Entry 8R04 (X-ray diffraction, 2.10 A resolution); this record covers chains C and D of the 14 polymer chains in the assembly.

Chain C (and D):
Protein: ATP-dependent Clp protease proteolytic subunit
From: Aquifex aeolicus
Notes: EC 3.4.21.92; chain D of this document is another copy of the same molecule, construct and numbering; everything in this record applies to it too
UniProtKB: O67357 (CLPP_AQUAE); numbering as in UniProt (aligned over 2-201)
Amino-acid sequence (202 residues; numbered 0 to 201; the number before each row is that of its first residue; numbering starts at 0):
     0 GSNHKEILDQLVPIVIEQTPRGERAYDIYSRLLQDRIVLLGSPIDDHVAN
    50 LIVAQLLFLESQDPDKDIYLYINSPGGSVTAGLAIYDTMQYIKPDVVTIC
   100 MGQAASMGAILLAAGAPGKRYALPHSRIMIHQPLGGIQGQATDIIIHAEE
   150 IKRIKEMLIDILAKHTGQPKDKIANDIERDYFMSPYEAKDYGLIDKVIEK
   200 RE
Not modelled in the structure: 0-10, 15-24, 200-201
Glycans and other covalent adducts: Cystargolide A (bound) (VSZ) linked to Ser105
Differences from the reference sequence: expression tag (0-1)
Ligand contacts: Cystargolide A (bound) (VSZ): Pro74, Gly75, Gly76, Ser77, Val78, Met106, His130, Pro132, Leu133, Gly134, Ile150, Ile153
Swiss-Prot annotation at these positions:
  - active site: Ser105 (Nucleophile), His130

How chain C and chain D interact:
Pairs across the interface - 51 pairs, chain C then chain D:
  Tyr25(C) with Val14(D)
  Asp26(C) with Ile13(D)
  Ser29(C) with Pro12(D); Ile13(D), hydrogen bond (side chain-backbone)
  Leu32(C) with Ile27(D), hydrophobic
  Asp45(C) with Gly40(D); Asn72(D), hydrogen bond
  Asn49(C) with Tyr28(D); Leu38(D); Gly40(D), hydrogen bond (side chain-backbone); Met100(D)
  Leu50(C) with Pro12(D); Tyr28(D)
  Val52(C) with Met100(D), hydrophobic
  Ala53(C) with Ile27(D), hydrophobic; Tyr28(D), hydrophobic; Leu31(D), hydrophobic
  Leu56(C) with Tyr70(D)
  Phe57(C) with Val14(D), hydrophobic; Ile27(D), hydrophobic; Arg30(D); Leu31(D)
  Ser60(C) with Arg30(D); Asp34(D)
  Gln61(C) with Arg30(D)
  Thr79(C) with Gly101(D); Gln102(D); Arg126(D)
  Leu82(C) with His124(D)
  Ala83(C) with Met100(D); Gly101(D)
  Tyr85(C) with His124(D)
  Asp86(C) with Leu122(D); Pro123(D); His124(D), salt bridge; Ser125(D)
  Tyr90(C) with Glu198(D); Lys199(D)
  Gln139(C) with Arg178(D), hydrogen bond
  Thr141(C) with Arg178(D)
  Asp142(C) with Arg178(D), salt bridge
  Ile145(C) with Arg178(D); Asp179(D)
  His146(C) with Asp179(D), salt bridge; Phe181(D)
  Glu149(C) with Arg126(D), salt bridge; Phe181(D)
  Arg152(C) with Arg126(D); Ser183(D)
  Met156(C) with His124(D)
  Ile160(C) with His124(D)
Also at the interface, not in a pair above, chain C (34 interface residues in all): His46, Gln54, Ala80, Thr87, Gln89, Ile153
Also at the interface, not in a pair above, chain D (30 interface residues in all): Val11, Ser41, Pro74, Ile197

Overview:
34 residues of chain C face 30 of chain D across their interface; the contacts include 4 hydrogen bonds and 4
salt bridges. Among the polar pairs are Asp86(C)-His124(D), Asp142(C)-Arg178(D) and His146(C)-Asp179(D).
Cystargolide A (bound) is covalently linked to Ser105(C).
Both chains are ATP-dependent Clp protease proteolytic subunit (Aquifex aeolicus). Entry 8R04 (Structure of
Staphylococcus aureus ClpP Bound to the Covalent Active Site Inhibitor Cystargolide A) was determined by X-ray
diffraction, deposited together with 8R03, 8R05, 8OLL and 8OLR.
